PDB entry 6D0F | X-ray diffraction, 2.50 A resolution | chains A and C of the 4 polymer chains in the assembly

== Chain A ==
Name: Estrogen receptor
Organism: Homo sapiens
UniProt: P03372 (ESR1_HUMAN); residues 305-554 here = UniProt positions 305-554
Sequence (250 residues; each row starts with the number of its first residue):
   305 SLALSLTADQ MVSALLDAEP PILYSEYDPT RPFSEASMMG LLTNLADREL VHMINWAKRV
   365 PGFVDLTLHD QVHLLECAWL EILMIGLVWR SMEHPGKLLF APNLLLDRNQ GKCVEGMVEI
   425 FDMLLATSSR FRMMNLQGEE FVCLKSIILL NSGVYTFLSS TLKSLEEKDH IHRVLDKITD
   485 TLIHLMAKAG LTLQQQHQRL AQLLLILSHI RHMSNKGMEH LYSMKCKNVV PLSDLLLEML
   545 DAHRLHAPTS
Unresolved in the structure: 305-309, 331-339, 416-420, 461-468, 530-536, 548-554
Sequence notes: engineered mutation Ser-537 (Tyr in P03372)
Residues lining bound ligands: 3OHTPE (FYS; 4,4',4''-[(2R)-butane-1,1,2-triyl]triphenol): Met-343, Leu-346, Thr-347, Leu-349, Ala-350, Glu-353, Trp-383, Leu-384, Leu-387, Met-388, Leu-391, Arg-394, Phe-404, Ile-424, Leu-428, Gly-521, His-524, Leu-525, Leu-540

== Chain C ==
Name: GRIP Peptide
Organism: Homo sapiens
Sequence (10 residues; each row starts with the number of its first residue):
   687 HKILHRLLQD
Unresolved in the structure: 687

== How chain A and chain C interact ==
Residue-residue contacts (17):
  Ile-358(A) with Leu-690(C), hydrophobic; Leu-694(C), hydrophobic
  Lys-362(A) with Leu-693(C), hydrogen bond (side chain-backbone); Leu-694(C), hydrogen bond (side chain-backbone); Asp-696(C)
  Leu-372(A) with His-691(C), hydrogen bond (backbone-side chain)
  His-373(A) with His-691(C)
  Gln-375(A) with Leu-694(C)
  Val-376(A) with Leu-690(C), hydrophobic; His-691(C)
  Leu-379(A) with Leu-694(C), hydrophobic
  Glu-380(A) with Leu-690(C)
  Asp-538(A) with Ile-689(C)
  Leu-539(A) with Ile-689(C); Leu-690(C), hydrophobic; Leu-693(C), hydrophobic
  Met-543(A) with Leu-690(C), hydrophobic
Other interface residues (no listed pair), chain A (12 interface residues in all): Phe-367

== Summary ==
Chain A and chain C form an interface of 12 and 6 residues respectively, with 3 hydrogen bonds. Polar contacts
include Lys-362(A)/Leu-693(C), Lys-362(A)/Leu-694(C) and Leu-372(A)/His-691(C). Chain A binds 3OHTPE.
Chain A is Estrogen receptor and chain C is GRIP Peptide, both from Homo sapiens; the structure, Estrogen
Receptor Alpha Ligand Binding Domain Y537S Mutant in Complex with 3OHTPE and GRIP Peptide, was determined by
X-ray diffraction.
